PDB entry 9HQ7 | electron microscopy, 4.51 A resolution (low resolution: residue-level contacts below are approximate; hydrogen-bond / salt-bridge calls are withheld) | chains MA and HB of the 52 polymer chains in the assembly

[Chain MA (and HB)]
Molecule: Type 1 encapsulin shell protein
Source organism: Mycobacterium tuberculosis H37Rv
Notes: chain HB of this document is another copy of the same molecule, construct and numbering; everything in this record applies to it too
UniProtKB: I6WZG6 (ENCAP_MYCTU); residues 1-265 here = UniProt positions 1-265
Chain sequence (265 residues; numbered 1 to 265; the number before each row is that of its first residue):
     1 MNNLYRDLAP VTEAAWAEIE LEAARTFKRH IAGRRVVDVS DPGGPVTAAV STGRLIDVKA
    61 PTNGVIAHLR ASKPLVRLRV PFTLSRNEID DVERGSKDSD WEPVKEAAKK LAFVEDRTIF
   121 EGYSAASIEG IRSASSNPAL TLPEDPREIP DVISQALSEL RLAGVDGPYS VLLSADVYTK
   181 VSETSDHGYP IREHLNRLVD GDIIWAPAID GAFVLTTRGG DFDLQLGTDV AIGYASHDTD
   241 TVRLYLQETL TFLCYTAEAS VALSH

[Chain MA / chain HB interface]
Pairs across the interface - 37 pairs, chain MA then chain HB:
  Arg25(MA) - Asp166(HB)
  Arg25(MA) - Arg218(HB)
  Arg29(MA) - Val165(HB)
  Arg29(MA) - Asp166(HB)
  Arg29(MA) - Tyr169(HB)
  His30(MA) - Gly164(HB)
  Glu88(MA) - Arg54(HB)
  Asp91(MA) - Gly53(HB)
  Asp91(MA) - Arg54(HB)
  Arg94(MA) - Ser51(HB)
  Arg94(MA) - Gly53(HB)
  Arg94(MA) - Leu55(HB)
  Arg94(MA) - Arg70(HB)
  Ser96(MA) - Thr52(HB)
  Ser96(MA) - Gly53(HB)
  Lys97(MA) - Tyr255(HB)
  Asp98(MA) - Thr52(HB)
  Asp98(MA) - Tyr255(HB)
  Ser99(MA) - Arg54(HB)
  Lys105(MA) - Glu258(HB)
  Lys109(MA) - Leu162(HB)
  Tyr178(MA) - Arg161(HB)
  Thr179(MA) - Ser158(HB)
  Thr179(MA) - Arg161(HB)
  Ser182(MA) - Ser154(HB)
  Ser182(MA) - Arg161(HB)
  Glu183(MA) - Asp151(HB)
  Glu183(MA) - Ser154(HB)
  Glu183(MA) - Gln155(HB)
  Glu183(MA) - Ser158(HB)
  His187(MA) - His187(HB)
  Gly188(MA) - His194(HB)
  Gly188(MA) - Arg197(HB)
  Tyr189(MA) - Arg197(HB)
  Pro190(MA) - Leu198(HB)
  Arg192(MA) - Leu198(HB)
  Trp205(MA) - Arg161(HB)
Also at the interface, not in a pair above, chain MA (24 interface residues in all): Gly95, Asp100
Also at the interface, not in a pair above, chain HB (24 interface residues in all): Gly219

[In short]
The chain MA/chain HB interface involves 24 residues from each chain.
Chain MA and chain HB are both Type 1 encapsulin shell protein (Mycobacterium tuberculosis H37Rv); the
structure, Partial (52mer) encapsulin shell assembly from Mycobacterium tuberculosis, was determined by
electron microscopy, deposited together with 9GOT, 9HQC and 7P1T.
